8BYU - chains H and A of the 3 polymer chains in the assembly; structure by X-ray diffraction, 1.85 A resolution.

Chain H:
Molecule: Fab Heavy Chain
Source organism: Homo sapiens
Notes: antibody fragment or engineered binder
Amino-acid sequence (235 residues; row label = number of the first residue in the row):
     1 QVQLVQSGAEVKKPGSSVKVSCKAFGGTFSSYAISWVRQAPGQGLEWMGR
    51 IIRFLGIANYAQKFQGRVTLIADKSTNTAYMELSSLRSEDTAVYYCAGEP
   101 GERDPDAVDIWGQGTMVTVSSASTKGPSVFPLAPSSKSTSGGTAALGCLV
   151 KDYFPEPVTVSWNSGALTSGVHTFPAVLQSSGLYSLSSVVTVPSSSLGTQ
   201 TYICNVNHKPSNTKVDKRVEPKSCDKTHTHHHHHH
Disordered / not traced: 223-235
Disulfide bonds: C22-C96, C148-C204

Chain A:
Molecule: ADP-ribosyl cyclase/cyclic ADP-ribose hydrolase 1
Source organism: Homo sapiens
Notes: EC 3.2.2.6, 2.4.99.20
Reference sequence: P28907 (CD38_HUMAN); numbering as in UniProt (aligned over 45-300)
Amino-acid sequence (262 residues; numbered 39 to 300; the number before each row is that of its first residue):
    39 HHHHHHRWRQTWSGPGTTKRFPETVLARCVKYTEIHPEMRHVDCQSVWDA
    89 FKGAFISKHPCDITEEDYQPLMKLGTQTVPCNKILLWSRIKDLAHQFTQV
   139 QRDMFTLEDTLLGYLADDLTWCGEFATSKINYQSCPDWRKDCSNNPVSVF
   189 WKTVSRRFAEAACDVVHVMLDGSRSKIFDKDSTFGSVEVHNLQPEKVQTL
   239 EAWVIHGGREDSRDLCQDPTIKELESIISKRNIQFSCKNIYRPDKFLQCV
   289 KNPEDSSCTSEI
Disordered / not traced: 39-42, 292-300
Disulfide bonds: C67-C82, C99-C180, C119-C201, C160-C173, C254-C275
Construct notes: expression tag (39-44); conflict T49 (Gln in P28907), D100 (Asn in P28907), A164 (Asn in P28907), D209 (Asn in P28907), D219 (Asn in P28907)
Swiss-Prot annotation at these positions:
  - active site: C119, C201
  - natural variant: R140 (R140W: Seems to contribute to the development of type II diabetes)
  - mutagenesis: C119 (C119K: Loss of cADPR hydrolase activity; C119R/E/A: Loss of cADPR hydrolase and ADP-ribosyl cyclase activity), C160 (C160A: Loss of cADPR hydrolase and ADP-ribosyl cyclase activity), C173 (C173A: Loss of cADPR hydrolase and ADP-ribosyl cyclase activity), C201 (C201D/K/A: Loss of cADPR hydrolase and ADP-ribosyl cyclase activity; C201E: Loss of cADPR hydrolase activity)

Interface between chain H and chain A:
Residue-residue contacts - 33 pairs, chain H then chain A:
  T28(H) - H79(A)
  S30(H) - E76(A)  hydrogen bond (side chain-backbone)
  S30(H) - H79(A)  hydrogen bond
  S31(H) - E76(A)
  Y32(H) - E76(A)
  Y32(H) - P118(A)
  Y32(H) - F143(A)
  R53(H) - P75(A)
  R53(H) - E76(A)
  F54(H) - I73(A)
  F54(H) - H74(A)
  F54(H) - P75(A)
  F54(H) - E76(A)
  F54(H) - R140(A)
  L55(H) - R140(A)
  L55(H) - D141(A)
  K74(H) - I73(A)  hydrogen bond (side chain-backbone)
  K74(H) - R78(A)  hydrogen bond (backbone-side chain)
  P100(H) - T116(A)  hydrogen bond (backbone-side chain)
  G101(H) - T116(A)
  G101(H) - V117(A)
  G101(H) - P118(A)
  E102(H) - T116(A)
  E102(H) - V117(A)
  E102(H) - P118(A)
  E102(H) - C119(A)  hydrogen bond (backbone-backbone)
  R103(H) - P118(A)
  R103(H) - C119(A)
  R103(H) - N120(A)
  R103(H) - D202(A)  salt bridge
  D104(H) - P118(A)
  D104(H) - N120(A)  hydrogen bond (backbone-side chain)
  D104(H) - K121(A)  salt bridge
Also at the interface, not in a pair above, chain H (14 interface residues in all): F29
Also at the interface, not in a pair above, chain A (18 interface residues in all): E72, C201
Interface features reported in the paper:
  - epitope / paratope residues, chain H: K74(H), R103(H)
  - epitope / paratope residues, chain A: R78(A), D202(A)

Summary:
14 residues of chain H face 18 of chain A across their interface; the contacts include 7 hydrogen bonds and 2
salt bridges. Polar pairs include R103(H)-D202(A), D104(H)-K121(A) and S30(H)-E76(A). From UniProt:
active-site residues C119(A) and C201(A) and 4 mutagenesis sites on chain A. From the paper: epitope/paratope
residues K74(H), R103(H) and R78(A) among others.
Chain H is Fab Heavy Chain and chain A is ADP-ribosyl cyclase/cyclic ADP-ribose hydrolase 1, both from Homo
sapiens; the structure, Crystal Structure of HexaBody-CD38 Fab in complex with CD38, was determined by X-ray
diffraction.
